6FQY - chains A and B; structure by X-ray diffraction, 2.90 A resolution.

[Chain A (and B)]
Molecule: 6-phosphogluconate dehydrogenase, decarboxylating
Organism: Plasmodium falciparum 3D7
Notes: EC 1.1.1.44; chain B of this document is another copy of the same molecule, construct and numbering; everything in this record applies to it too
UniProt: Q8IKT2 (Q8IKT2_PLAF7); residue numbers follow UniProt; this construct covers 1-468
Chain sequence (468 residues; each row starts with the number of its first residue):
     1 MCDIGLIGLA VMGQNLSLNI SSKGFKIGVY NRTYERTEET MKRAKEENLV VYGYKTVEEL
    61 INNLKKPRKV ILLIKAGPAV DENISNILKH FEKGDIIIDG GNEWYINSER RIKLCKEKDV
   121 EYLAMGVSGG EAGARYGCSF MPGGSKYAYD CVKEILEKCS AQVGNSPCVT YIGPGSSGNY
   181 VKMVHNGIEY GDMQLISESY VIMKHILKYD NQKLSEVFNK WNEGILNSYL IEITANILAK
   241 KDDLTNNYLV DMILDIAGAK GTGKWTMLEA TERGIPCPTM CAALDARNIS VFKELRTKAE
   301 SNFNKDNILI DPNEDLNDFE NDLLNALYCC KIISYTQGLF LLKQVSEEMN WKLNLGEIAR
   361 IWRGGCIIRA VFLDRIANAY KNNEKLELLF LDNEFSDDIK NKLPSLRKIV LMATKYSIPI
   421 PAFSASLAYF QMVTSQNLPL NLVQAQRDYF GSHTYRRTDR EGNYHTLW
Residues lining bound ligands: NADP (NAP; NADP nicotinamide-adenine-dinucleotide phosphate): G8, L9, A10, N31, R32, T33, R36, L73, I74, K75, A79

[Chain A / chain B interface]
Pairs across the interface - 215 pairs, chain A then chain B:
  E131(A) - F450(B)
  E131(A) - S452(B)  hydrogen bond
  M193(A) - V443(B)  hydrophobic
  M193(A) - Q446(B)
  M193(A) - R447(B)
  Q194(A) - L440(B)
  S197(A) - P439(B)
  Y200(A) - N441(B)
  Y200(A) - L442(B)  hydrophobic
  V201(A) - P439(B)  hydrophobic
  Y229(A) - Y449(B)
  Y229(A) - F450(B)
  I233(A) - Q446(B)
  I233(A) - Y449(B)  hydrophobic
  T234(A) - Q446(B)
  N236(A) - Y449(B)  hydrogen bond
  I237(A) - L442(B)  hydrophobic
  I237(A) - A445(B)  hydrophobic
  I237(A) - Q446(B)
  I237(A) - Y449(B)  hydrophobic
  I237(A) - W468(B)  hydrophobic
  K240(A) - L467(B)  hydrogen bond (side chain-backbone)
  K240(A) - W468(B)
  D242(A) - R457(B)  salt bridge
  L244(A) - R457(B)
  L244(A) - R460(B)
  L249(A) - Y455(B)
  L249(A) - T466(B)
  L249(A) - W468(B)  hydrophobic
  V250(A) - N441(B)  hydrogen bond (backbone-side chain)
  V250(A) - L442(B)  hydrophobic
  D251(A) - T458(B)
  M252(A) - R457(B)
  M252(A) - T458(B)  hydrogen bond (backbone-backbone)
  M252(A) - D459(B)
  I253(A) - N441(B)
  I253(A) - Q444(B)
  I253(A) - A445(B)  hydrophobic
  I253(A) - Y455(B)  hydrophobic
  I253(A) - R456(B)
  I253(A) - W468(B)  hydrophobic
  L254(A) - R456(B)  hydrogen bond (backbone-backbone)
  D255(A) - Q436(B)
  D255(A) - N437(B)
  D255(A) - L438(B)  hydrogen bond (side chain-backbone)
  D255(A) - N441(B)
  I256(A) - Q444(B)  hydrogen bond (backbone-side chain)
  A257(A) - V443(B)  hydrophobic
  A257(A) - Q444(B)
  G258(A) - R447(B)
  K260(A) - R447(B)
  K260(A) - H453(B)
  K264(A) - T271(B)
  K264(A) - E272(B)  hydrogen bond (side chain-backbone)
  M267(A) - T271(B)
  M267(A) - C281(B)  hydrophobic
  L268(A) - L268(B)
  L268(A) - T271(B)
  T271(A) - K264(B)
  T271(A) - M267(B)
  T271(A) - L268(B)
  E272(A) - K264(B)  hydrogen bond (backbone-side chain)
  E272(A) - L268(B)
  G274(A) - N288(B)
  P276(A) - D285(B)
  P276(A) - I289(B)  hydrophobic
  P278(A) - D285(B)
  C281(A) - C281(B)  disulfide
  D285(A) - P276(B)
  D285(A) - P278(B)
  A286(A) - L440(B)
  R287(A) - V443(B)
  N288(A) - G274(B)
  I289(A) - P276(B)  hydrophobic
  I289(A) - Y429(B)  hydrophobic
  I289(A) - M432(B)  hydrophobic
  I289(A) - V433(B)  hydrophobic
  S290(A) - L440(B)
  F292(A) - F340(B)  hydrophobic
  K293(A) - Q436(B)  hydrogen bond (side chain-backbone)
  K293(A) - N437(B)  hydrogen bond
  L295(A) - F340(B)  hydrophobic
  L295(A) - L388(B)  hydrophobic
  R296(A) - M432(B)
  R296(A) - V433(B)
  R296(A) - S435(B)  hydrogen bond (side chain-backbone)
  R296(A) - Q436(B)  hydrogen bond (side chain-backbone)
  R296(A) - L438(B)
  T297(A) - Q436(B)
  K298(A) - E387(B)  salt bridge
  A299(A) - L391(B)  hydrophobic
  A299(A) - V433(B)
  A299(A) - T434(B)
  E300(A) - T434(B)
  E300(A) - S435(B)
  E300(A) - Q436(B)  hydrogen bond (side chain-backbone)
  N302(A) - L391(B)
  N302(A) - S396(B)  hydrogen bond
  N302(A) - K400(B)
  F303(A) - F390(B)
  F303(A) - L391(B)  hydrophobic
  F303(A) - S396(B)
  F303(A) - K400(B)
  F303(A) - F430(B)  hydrophobic
  F303(A) - T434(B)
  K305(A) - F430(B)
  K305(A) - T434(B)
  F340(A) - F292(B)  hydrophobic
  F340(A) - L295(B)  hydrophobic
  I367(A) - F450(B)  hydrophobic
  L388(A) - L295(B)  hydrophobic
  F390(A) - F303(B)
  S396(A) - N302(B)
  S396(A) - F303(B)
  I399(A) - F303(B)  hydrophobic
  K400(A) - N302(B)  hydrogen bond (side chain-backbone)
  K400(A) - F303(B)
  R407(A) - T414(B)
  R407(A) - S417(B)  hydrogen bond
  V410(A) - T414(B)
  L411(A) - L411(B)
  L411(A) - T414(B)
  L411(A) - K415(B)
  T414(A) - R407(B)
  T414(A) - V410(B)
  T414(A) - L411(B)
  K415(A) - L411(B)
  S417(A) - R407(B)  hydrogen bond
  S417(A) - Q431(B)
  I418(A) - Q431(B)
  P419(A) - A428(B)
  P419(A) - Q431(B)
  P419(A) - M432(B)  hydrophobic
  P421(A) - A428(B)  hydrophobic
  P421(A) - M432(B)  hydrophobic
  F430(A) - F303(B)  hydrophobic
  Q431(A) - K305(B)  hydrogen bond (backbone-side chain)
  Q431(A) - S417(B)
  Q431(A) - I418(B)
  Q431(A) - P419(B)
  M432(A) - A286(B)  hydrophobic
  M432(A) - I289(B)
  M432(A) - R296(B)
  M432(A) - P419(B)  hydrophobic
  M432(A) - P421(B)  hydrophobic
  V433(A) - R296(B)
  V433(A) - A299(B)
  T434(A) - A299(B)
  T434(A) - E300(B)
  T434(A) - F303(B)
  T434(A) - K305(B)  hydrogen bond
  S435(A) - R296(B)  hydrogen bond (backbone-side chain)
  S435(A) - E300(B)
  S435(A) - K305(B)  hydrogen bond
  Q436(A) - D255(B)
  Q436(A) - K293(B)  hydrogen bond (backbone-side chain)
  Q436(A) - R296(B)  hydrogen bond (backbone-side chain)
  Q436(A) - T297(B)
  Q436(A) - E300(B)  hydrogen bond (backbone-side chain)
  N437(A) - D255(B)
  N437(A) - K293(B)  hydrogen bond
  N437(A) - R296(B)
  L438(A) - D255(B)  hydrogen bond (backbone-side chain)
  L438(A) - R296(B)
  P439(A) - S197(B)
  L440(A) - A257(B)  hydrophobic
  L440(A) - A286(B)
  L440(A) - R287(B)
  L440(A) - S290(B)
  N441(A) - Y200(B)
  N441(A) - V250(B)  hydrogen bond (side chain-backbone)
  N441(A) - I253(B)
  N441(A) - D255(B)
  L442(A) - Y200(B)  hydrophobic
  L442(A) - I237(B)  hydrophobic
  V443(A) - R287(B)
  Q444(A) - I253(B)
  Q444(A) - I256(B)  hydrogen bond (side chain-backbone)
  Q444(A) - A257(B)
  A445(A) - I237(B)  hydrophobic
  A445(A) - I253(B)  hydrophobic
  Q446(A) - M193(B)
  Q446(A) - I196(B)
  Q446(A) - T234(B)  hydrogen bond
  Q446(A) - I237(B)
  R447(A) - G258(B)  hydrogen bond (side chain-backbone)
  R447(A) - K260(B)
  R447(A) - R287(B)
  Y449(A) - Y229(B)
  Y449(A) - I233(B)  hydrophobic
  Y449(A) - N236(B)  hydrogen bond
  Y449(A) - I237(B)  hydrophobic
  F450(A) - M193(B)  hydrophobic
  F450(A) - Y229(B)
  F450(A) - I367(B)  hydrophobic
  Y455(A) - L249(B)
  Y455(A) - I253(B)  hydrophobic
  R456(A) - I253(B)
  R456(A) - L254(B)  hydrogen bond (backbone-backbone)
  R457(A) - D242(B)  salt bridge
  R457(A) - L244(B)
  R457(A) - T245(B)
  R457(A) - L249(B)
  R457(A) - M252(B)
  T458(A) - M252(B)  hydrogen bond (backbone-backbone)
  D459(A) - T245(B)
  D459(A) - M252(B)
  R460(A) - L244(B)
  T466(A) - K240(B)  hydrogen bond
  T466(A) - L249(B)
  L467(A) - K240(B)  hydrogen bond (backbone-side chain)
  W468(A) - I237(B)  hydrophobic
  W468(A) - K240(B)
  W468(A) - L249(B)  hydrophobic
  W468(A) - I253(B)  hydrophobic
Interface residues without a listed pair, chain A (111 interface residues in all): G130, E189, I196, L238, T245, I275, C277, L284, E387, L391, S424, L427, A428, Y429, H453
Interface residues without a listed pair, chain B (111 interface residues in all): E189, V201, L238, D251, I275, C277, L284, K298, Q344, I399, S424, L427, G451
Inter-chain disulfides: C281(A)-C281(B)

[Summary]
Chain A and chain B each contribute 111 residues to their interface, with 1 disulfide bond, 37 hydrogen bonds
and 3 salt bridges. Polar contacts include D242(A)-R457(B), K298(A)-E387(B) and E131(A)-S452(B). Bound to
chain A: NADP.
Chain A and chain B are both 6-phosphogluconate dehydrogenase, decarboxylating (Plasmodium falciparum 3D7);
the structure, Plasmodium falciparum 6-phosphogluconate dehydrogenase in its apo form, in complex with its
cofactor NADP+ and in ..., was determined by X-ray diffraction, deposited together with 6FQX and 6FQZ.
